8Y84 - chains A and C of the 4 polymer chains in the assembly; structure by electron microscopy, 2.98 A resolution.

Chain A:
Protein: High affinity immunoglobulin epsilon receptor subunit alpha
Source organism: Rattus norvegicus
UniProtKB: P12371 (FCERA_RAT); residue numbers follow UniProt; this construct covers 1-245
Sequence (245 residues; each row starts with the number of its first residue):
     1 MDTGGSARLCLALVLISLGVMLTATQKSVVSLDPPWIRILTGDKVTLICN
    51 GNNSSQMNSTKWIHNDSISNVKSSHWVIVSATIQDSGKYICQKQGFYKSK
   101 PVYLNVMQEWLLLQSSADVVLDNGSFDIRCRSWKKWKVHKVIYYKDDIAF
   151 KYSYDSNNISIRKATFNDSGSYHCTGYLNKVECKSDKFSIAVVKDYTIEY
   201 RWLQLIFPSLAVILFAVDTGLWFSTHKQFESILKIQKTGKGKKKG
Unresolved in the structure: 1-197, 237-245
UniProt features mapped onto this chain:
  - glycosylation (N-linked (GlcNAc...) asparagine): N52, N53, N58, N65, N123, N158, N167

Chain C:
Protein: High affinity immunoglobulin epsilon receptor subunit gamma
Source organism: Rattus norvegicus
UniProtKB: P20411 (FCERG_RAT); residue numbers follow UniProt; this construct covers 1-86
Sequence (119 residues; row label = number of the first residue in the row):
     1 MIPAVILFLLLLVEEAAALGEPQLCYILDAILFLYGIVLTLLYCRLKIQV
    51 RKADIASREKSDAVYTGLNTRNQETYETLKHEKPPQGSGWSHPQFEKGSG
   101 DYKDDDDKGSGWSHPQFEK
Unresolved in the structure: 1-21, 59-119
Construct notes: expression tag (87-119)
UniProt features mapped onto this chain:
  - modified residue: Y65 (Phosphotyrosine), Y76 (Phosphotyrosine), T78 (Phosphothreonine)
From the paper describing this entry:
  - mutagenesis - L32G/Y43A, L39A/L42A: decreased expression with High affinity immunoglobulin epsilon receptor subunit alpha (chain A)
  - mutagenesis - L32G/Y43A: abolished binding to FcaRI
  - mutagenesis - L32G/Y43A, L39A/L42A: decreased binding to High affinity immunoglobulin epsilon receptor subunit alpha (chain A)
  - mutagenesis - L32G/Y43A, L39A/L42A: decreased binding to FcyRIIIA

Chain A / chain C interface:
Contacting residue pairs (32; chain A residue first):
  R201(A) - Y26(C)
  Q204(A) - Y26(C)
  Q204(A) - D29(C)
  F207(A) - F33(C)
  P208(A) - D29(C)
  L210(A) - F33(C)  hydrophobic
  A211(A) - L32(C)  hydrophobic
  L214(A) - F33(C)  hydrophobic
  L214(A) - I37(C)  hydrophobic
  L214(A) - T40(C)
  F215(A) - L32(C)  hydrophobic
  F215(A) - Y35(C)  hydrophobic
  F215(A) - G36(C)
  F215(A) - L39(C)  hydrophobic
  D218(A) - L39(C)
  D218(A) - T40(C)  hydrogen bond
  D218(A) - Y43(C)
  L221(A) - Y43(C)
  L221(A) - C44(C)  hydrophobic
  S224(A) - K47(C)  hydrogen bond (backbone-side chain)
  T225(A) - L46(C)
  T225(A) - K47(C)
  T225(A) - V50(C)
  Q228(A) - K47(C)  hydrogen bond
  Q228(A) - V50(C)
  Q228(A) - R51(C)
  Q228(A) - D54(C)
  F229(A) - V50(C)
  S231(A) - D54(C)
  S231(A) - R58(C)  hydrogen bond
  I232(A) - A53(C)
  I232(A) - D54(C)
Interface residues without a listed pair, chain A (18 interface residues in all): V217, W222
Interface features reported in the paper:
  - hot spots on chain C (mutagenesis) - L32G/Y43A: decreased binding to High affinity immunoglobulin epsilon receptor subunit alpha (chain A)

Overview:
Chain A and chain C each contribute 18 residues to their interface; the contacts include 4 hydrogen bonds.
Polar pairs include D218(A)-T40(C), S224(A)-K47(C) and Q228(A)-K47(C). From the paper: L32G/Y43A and L39A/L42A
of chain C reduce expression with High affinity immunoglobulin epsilon receptor subunit alpha (chain A);
L32G/Y43A and L39A/L42A of chain C reduce binding to High affinity immunoglobulin epsilon receptor subunit
alpha (chain A).
Chain A is High affinity immunoglobulin epsilon receptor subunit alpha and chain C is High affinity
immunoglobulin epsilon receptor subunit gamma, both from Rattus norvegicus; the structure, Structure of the
high affinity receptor fc(epsilon)ri TM, was determined by electron microscopy together with 8Y81, 8Z0T, 8ZGS
and 8ZGT from the same study.
